PDB entry 7URU | X-ray diffraction, 2.40 A resolution | chains B and C of the 3 polymer chains in the assembly

== Chain B ==
Name: Immunoglobulin gamma-1 heavy chain
From: Homo sapiens
UniProtKB: P0DOX5 (IGG1_HUMAN); residues 225-447 here correspond to UniProt positions 227-449 (UniProt number = residue number + 2)
Chain sequence (223 residues; numbered 225 to 447; the number before each row is that of its first residue):
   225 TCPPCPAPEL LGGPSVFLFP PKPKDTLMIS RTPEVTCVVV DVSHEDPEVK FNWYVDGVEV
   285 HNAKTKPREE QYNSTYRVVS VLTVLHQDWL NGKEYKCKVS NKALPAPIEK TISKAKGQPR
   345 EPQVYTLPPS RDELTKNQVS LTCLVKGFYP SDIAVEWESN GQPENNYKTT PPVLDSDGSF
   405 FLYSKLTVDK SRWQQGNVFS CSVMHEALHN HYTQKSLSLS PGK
Not modelled in the structure: 225-231, 445-447
Disulfides: Cys261-Cys321, Cys367-Cys425
Covalently attached groups: glycan linked to Asn297
Curated features (UniProtKB/Swiss-Prot):
  - glycosylation: Asn297 (N-linked (GlcNAc...) (complex) asparagine)

== Chain C ==
Name: Low affinity immunoglobulin gamma Fc region receptor III-A
From: Homo sapiens
UniProtKB: P08637 (FCG3A_HUMAN); residues 1-175 here correspond to UniProt positions 19-193 (UniProt number = residue number + 18)
Chain sequence (177 residues; each row starts with the number of its first residue; numbers below 1 keep their minus sign (Gly-1 is residue -1)):
    -1 GSRTEDLPKA VVFLEPQWYR VLEKDSVTLK CQGAYSPEDQ STQWFHNESL ISSQASSYFI
    59 DAATVDDSGE YRCQTQLSTL SDPVQLEVHI GWLLLQAPRW VFKEEDPIHL RCHSWKNTAL
   119 HKVTYLQNGK GRKYFHHNSD FYIPKATLKD SGSYFCRGLF GSKNVSSETV QITITQG
Not modelled in the structure: -1 to 4
Disulfides: Cys29-Cys71, Cys110-Cys154
Covalently attached groups: N-acetylglucosamine (NAG) linked to Asn45, Asn162
Sequence notes: expression tag (-1 to 0); conflict Gln38 (Asn56 in P08637), Gln74 (Asn92 in P08637), Gln169 (Asn187 in P08637)
Curated features (UniProtKB/Swiss-Prot):
  - glycosylation (N-linked (GlcNAc...) asparagine): Asn45, Asn162

== Chain B / chain C interface ==
Contacting residue pairs - 16 pairs, chain B then chain C:
  Leu235(B) - Thr116(C)
  Leu235(B) - Phe158(C)
  Gly236(B) - Trp90(C)
  Gly236(B) - Phe158(C)  hydrogen bond (backbone-backbone)
  Gly236(B) - Lys161(C)  hydrogen bond (backbone-side chain)
  Gly237(B) - Lys161(C)  hydrogen bond (backbone-side chain)
  Pro238(B) - Lys161(C)  hydrogen bond (backbone-side chain)
  Ser239(B) - Lys161(C)
  Lys326(B) - Trp113(C)
  Ala327(B) - Trp113(C)
  Leu328(B) - Trp113(C)
  Pro329(B) - Glu21(C)
  Pro329(B) - Ile88(C)
  Pro329(B) - Gly89(C)
  Pro329(B) - Trp90(C)
  Pro329(B) - Trp113(C)
Also at the interface, not in a pair above, chain B (11 interface residues in all): Ala330, Ile332
Also at the interface, not in a pair above, chain C (11 interface residues in all): Lys22, Ala117, Gly159

== In short ==
Chain B and chain C each contribute 11 residues to their interface; the contacts include 4 hydrogen bonds.
Polar pairs include Gly236(B)-Lys161(C), Gly237(B)-Lys161(C) and Pro238(B)-Lys161(C). N-acetylglucosamine is
covalently linked to Asn45(C) and Asn162(C).
Chain B is Immunoglobulin gamma-1 heavy chain and chain C is Low affinity immunoglobulin gamma Fc region
receptor III-A, both from Homo sapiens; the structure, Crystal structure of the low affinity Fc gamma receptor
IIIA variant in complex with the Fc ..., was determined by X-ray diffraction, deposited together with 9PRU.
